Entry 1FBE (X-ray diffraction, 3.00 A resolution); this record covers chains A and B.

== Chain A (and B) ==
Protein: Fructose 1,6-bisphosphatase
From: Sus scrofa
Notes: EC 3.1.3.11; chain B of this document is another copy of the same molecule, construct and numbering; everything in this record applies to it too
UniProtKB: P00636 (F16P_PIG); residues 1-335 here = UniProt positions 1-335
Amino-acid sequence (335 residues; each row starts with the number of its first residue):
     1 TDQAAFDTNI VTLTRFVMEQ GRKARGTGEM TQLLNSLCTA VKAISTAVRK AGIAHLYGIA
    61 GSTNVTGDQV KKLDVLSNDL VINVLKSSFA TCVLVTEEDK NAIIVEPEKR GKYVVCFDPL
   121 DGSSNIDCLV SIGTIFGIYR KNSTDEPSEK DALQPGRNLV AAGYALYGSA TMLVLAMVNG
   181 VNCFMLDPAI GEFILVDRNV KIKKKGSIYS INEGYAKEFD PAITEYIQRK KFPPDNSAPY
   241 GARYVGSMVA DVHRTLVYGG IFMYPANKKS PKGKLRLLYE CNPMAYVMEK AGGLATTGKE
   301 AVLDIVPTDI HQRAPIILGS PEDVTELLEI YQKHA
Unresolved in the structure: 1-6, 56-71 (chain B: 1-4, 56-71)
Construct notes: conflict Gln20 (Glu in P00636), Thr96 (Ser in P00636), Asn199 (Asp in P00636)
Swiss-Prot annotation at these positions:
  - binding site (Mg(2+)): Glu98
Metal / ion sites: Zn2+ site 1: Glu97, Asp118, Glu280 (together with 2,5-anhydro-1,6-di-O-phosphono-D-glucitol); Zn2+ site 2: Glu97, Asp118, Leu120 (together with 2,5-anhydro-1,6-di-O-phosphono-D-glucitol)
Residues lining bound ligands: 2,5-anhydro-1,6-di-O-phosphono-D-glucitol (AHG): Glu97, Asp118, Leu120, Asp121, Gly122, Asn212, Tyr215, Tyr244, Gly246, Ser247, Met248, Tyr264, Lys269, Lys274, Leu275, Arg276, Glu280

== Chain A / chain B interface ==
Contacting residue pairs - 77 pairs, chain A then chain B:
  Ser45(A) - Arg49(B)
  Arg49(A) - Arg49(B)
  Arg49(A) - Ser169(B)
  Arg49(A) - Pro188(B)
  Lys50(A) - Asp187(B)
  Ala51(A) - Met185(B)
  Gly52(A) - Met185(B)
  Gly52(A) - Val196(B)
  Ile53(A) - Met185(B)  hydrophobic
  Ile53(A) - Asp187(B)
  Ile53(A) - Ile194(B)  hydrophobic
  Asp127(A) - Val257(B)
  Cys128(A) - His253(B)
  Cys128(A) - Val257(B)  hydrophobic
  Leu129(A) - Ser169(B)
  Leu129(A) - Ala170(B)
  Leu129(A) - Met172(B)  hydrophobic
  Val130(A) - Ser169(B)  hydrogen bond (backbone-side chain)
  Ser131(A) - Ser131(B)  hydrogen bond
  Ser131(A) - Ser169(B)
  Tyr167(A) - Ser169(B)  hydrogen bond (backbone-side chain)
  Gly168(A) - Arg49(B)  hydrogen bond (backbone-side chain)
  Gly168(A) - Gly168(B)
  Ser169(A) - Arg49(B)  hydrogen bond (backbone-side chain)
  Ser169(A) - Leu129(B)
  Ser169(A) - Val130(B)
  Ser169(A) - Tyr167(B)
  Ser169(A) - Gly168(B)
  Ala170(A) - Arg49(B)
  Ala170(A) - Leu129(B)
  Thr171(A) - Arg49(B)  hydrogen bond
  Met185(A) - Arg49(B)
  Met185(A) - Lys50(B)
  Met185(A) - Gly52(B)
  Met185(A) - Ile53(B)  hydrophobic
  Asp187(A) - Lys50(B)  salt bridge
  Ala189(A) - Lys50(B)
  Val196(A) - Gly52(B)
  Val196(A) - Ile53(B)  hydrophobic
  Tyr209(A) - Glu213(B)  hydrogen bond (side chain-backbone)
  Tyr209(A) - Gly214(B)
  Asn212(A) - Gly241(B)
  Asn212(A) - Ala242(B)  hydrogen bond (side chain-backbone)
  Asn212(A) - Arg243(B)
  Glu213(A) - Tyr209(B)
  Glu213(A) - Glu213(B)
  Glu213(A) - Lys231(B)  salt bridge
  Gly214(A) - Tyr209(B)
  Gly214(A) - Lys231(B)
  Gly214(A) - Pro239(B)
  Gly214(A) - Tyr240(B)
  Gly214(A) - Ala242(B)
  Lys217(A) - Phe232(B)
  Lys231(A) - Glu213(B)  salt bridge
  Lys231(A) - Gly214(B)
  Lys231(A) - Ala216(B)
  Lys231(A) - Lys231(B)
  Phe232(A) - Ala216(B)
  Phe232(A) - Lys217(B)
  Pro239(A) - Gly214(B)
  Tyr240(A) - Gly214(B)
  Gly241(A) - Asn212(B)
  Ala242(A) - Asn212(B)  hydrogen bond (backbone-side chain)
  Ala242(A) - Tyr244(B)
  Arg243(A) - Asn212(B)
  Arg243(A) - Tyr244(B)
  Arg243(A) - Val245(B)
  Arg243(A) - Gly246(B)
  Tyr244(A) - Arg243(B)
  Tyr244(A) - Tyr244(B)  hydrogen bond (backbone-backbone)
  Val245(A) - Arg243(B)
  Val245(A) - Val245(B)  hydrophobic
  Gly246(A) - Arg243(B)
  His253(A) - Cys128(B)
  His253(A) - Leu129(B)
  Val257(A) - Cys128(B)  hydrophobic
  Tyr258(A) - Cys128(B)  hydrophobic
Other interface residues (no listed pair), chain A (45 interface residues in all): Val48, Leu166, Leu186, Pro188, Ile194, Ala216, Arg254
Other interface residues (no listed pair), chain B (44 interface residues in all): Val48, Ala51, Asp127, Leu166, Leu186, Pro233, Arg254, Tyr258

== Overview ==
Chain A and chain B form an interface of 45 and 44 residues respectively; the contacts include 10 hydrogen
bonds and 3 salt bridges. Polar pairs include Asp187(A)-Lys50(B), Glu213(A)-Lys231(B) and Val130(A)-Ser169(B).
Ligands of chain A: 2,5-anhydro-1,6-di-O-phosphono-D-glucitol. From UniProt: Mg2+-binding residue Glu98(A) on
chain A.
Both chains are Fructose 1,6-bisphosphatase (Sus scrofa). Entry 1FBE (Crystallographic studies of the
catalytic mechanism of the neutral form of fructose-1,6-bisphosphatase) was determined by X-ray diffraction,
deposited together with 1FBC, 1FBD, 1FBF, 1FBG and 1FBH.
